PDB entry 9BPB | electron microscopy, 2.57 A resolution | chains b and j of the 42 polymer chains in the assembly

# Chain b
Name: Cytochrome c oxidase subunit 2
From: Saccharomyces cerevisiae W303
Notes: EC 7.1.1.9
UniProtKB: P00410 (COX2_YEAST); numbering as in UniProt (aligned over 1-251)
Amino-acid sequence (251 residues; row label = number of the first residue in the row):
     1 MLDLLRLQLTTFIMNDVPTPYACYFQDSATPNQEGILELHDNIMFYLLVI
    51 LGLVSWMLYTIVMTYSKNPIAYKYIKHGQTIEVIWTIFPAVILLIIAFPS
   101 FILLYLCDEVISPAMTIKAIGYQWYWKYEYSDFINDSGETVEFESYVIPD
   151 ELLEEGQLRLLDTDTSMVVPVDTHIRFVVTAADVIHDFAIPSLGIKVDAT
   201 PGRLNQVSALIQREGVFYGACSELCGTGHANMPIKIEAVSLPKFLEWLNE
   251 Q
Unresolved in the structure: 1-15
Bound ions: dinuclear copper ion: Cys221, Glu223, Cys225, His229, Met232; Mg2+ near Glu223 (its only coordinating residue here)
Residues lining bound ligands:
  - heme a (HEA): Ile50, Val54, Pro89, Ile92, Leu93
  - phosphatidylethanolamine (PTY), molecule 1: Thr19, Pro20, Tyr21, Ala22, Cys23, Tyr24, Met44
  - phosphatidylethanolamine (PTY), molecule 2: Leu53, Gly78, Ile81, Trp85, Phe88
Swiss-Prot annotation at these positions:
  - binding site (Cu cation): His186, Cys221, Glu223, Cys225, His229, Met232
  - binding site (Mg(2+)): Glu223
  - site: Asn15, Asp16 (Cleavage)

# Chain j
Name: Cytochrome c oxidase subunit 12, mitochondrial
From: Saccharomyces cerevisiae W303
UniProtKB: Q01519 (COX12_YEAST); residue numbers follow UniProt; this construct covers 1-83
Amino-acid sequence (83 residues; numbered 1 to 83; the number before each row is that of its first residue):
     1 MADQENSPLHTVGFDARFPQQNQTKHCWQSYVDYHKCVNMKGEDFAPCKV
    51 FWKTYNALCPLDWIEKWDDQREKGIFAGDINSD
Unresolved in the structure: 1-7, 82-83
Cystine bridges: Cys27-Cys59, Cys37-Cys48
Swiss-Prot annotation at these positions:
  - motif: Cys27 to Cys37 (Cx9C motif), Cys48 to Cys59 (Cx10C motif)
  - modified residue: Ser82 (Phosphoserine)

# How chain b and chain j interact
Contacting residue pairs (43; chain b residue first):
  Val110(b) - Phe14(j)
  Ile111(b) - Phe14(j)  hydrogen bond (backbone-backbone)
  Pro113(b) - Thr11(j)
  Pro113(b) - Val12(j)
  Ala114(b) - Leu9(j)
  Ala114(b) - His10(j)  hydrogen bond (backbone-backbone)
  Ala114(b) - Thr11(j)
  Met115(b) - Leu9(j)  hydrophobic
  Met115(b) - Thr11(j)
  Thr116(b) - Thr11(j)  hydrogen bond
  Lys118(b) - Leu58(j)
  Lys118(b) - Cys59(j)  hydrogen bond (side chain-backbone)
  Lys118(b) - Pro60(j)
  Tyr122(b) - Asp62(j)
  Glu129(b) - Pro60(j)
  Glu129(b) - Leu61(j)  hydrogen bond (side chain-backbone)
  Ser131(b) - Asn56(j)
  Ser131(b) - Ala57(j)
  Ser131(b) - Leu58(j)  hydrogen bond (side chain-backbone)
  Phe133(b) - Asn56(j)
  Ile134(b) - Pro8(j)
  Ile134(b) - His10(j)
  Thr140(b) - Leu61(j)
  Glu142(b) - Leu61(j)
  Arg176(b) - Thr11(j)  hydrogen bond
  Arg176(b) - Val12(j)  hydrogen bond (side chain-backbone)
  Val178(b) - Leu58(j)  hydrophobic
  Thr180(b) - Pro60(j)
  Val197(b) - Gln21(j)
  Gly202(b) - Trp63(j)
  Arg203(b) - Asn22(j)
  Arg203(b) - Thr24(j)
  Leu204(b) - Gln21(j)
  Leu204(b) - Asn22(j)
  Leu204(b) - Gln23(j)  hydrogen bond (backbone-backbone)
  Leu204(b) - Thr24(j)
  Leu204(b) - Leu58(j)
  Leu204(b) - Pro60(j)  hydrophobic
  Asn205(b) - Gln21(j)
  Gln206(b) - Gln20(j)
  Gln206(b) - Gln21(j)  hydrogen bond (backbone-side chain)
  Gln206(b) - Gln23(j)
  Val207(b) - Gln21(j)
Also at the interface, not in a pair above, chain b (28 interface residues in all): Ile120, Pro170, Thr173, Leu241
Also at the interface, not in a pair above, chain j (22 interface residues in all): Gly13, Cys27, Trp52

# Summary
28 residues of chain b face 22 of chain j across their interface, with 10 hydrogen bonds. Among the polar
pairs are Thr116(b)-Thr11(j), Lys118(b)-Cys59(j) and Glu129(b)-Leu61(j). Bound to chain b: heme a and
phosphatidylethanolamine.
Here chain b is Cytochrome c oxidase subunit 2 and chain j is Cytochrome c oxidase subunit 12, mitochondrial,
both from Saccharomyces cerevisiae W303. Entry 9BPB (Tethered respiratory III2IV2 supercomplex from
Saccharomyces cerevisiae) was determined by electron microscopy.
